PDB entry 1HHG | X-ray diffraction, 2.60 A resolution | chains A and B of the 3 polymer chains in the assembly

== Chain A ==
Molecule: Class I histocompatibility antigen (HLA-A*0201) (alpha chain)
Source organism: Homo sapiens
UniProtKB: P01892 (1A02_HUMAN); residues 1-275 here correspond to UniProt positions 25-299 (UniProt number = residue number + 24)
Amino-acid sequence (275 residues; row label = number of the first residue in the row):
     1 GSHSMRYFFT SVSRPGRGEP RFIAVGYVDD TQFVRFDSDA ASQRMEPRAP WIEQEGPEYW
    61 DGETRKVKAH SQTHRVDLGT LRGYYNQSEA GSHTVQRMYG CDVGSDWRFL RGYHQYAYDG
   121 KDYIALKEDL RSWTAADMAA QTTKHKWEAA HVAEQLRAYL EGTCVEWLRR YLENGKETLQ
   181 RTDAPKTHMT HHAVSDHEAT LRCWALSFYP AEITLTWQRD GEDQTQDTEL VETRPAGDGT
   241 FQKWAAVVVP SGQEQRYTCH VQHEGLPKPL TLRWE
Disulfides: Cys101-Cys164, Cys203-Cys259

== Chain B ==
Molecule: Beta 2-microglobulin
Source organism: Homo sapiens
UniProtKB: P61769 (B2MG_HUMAN); residues 1-99 here correspond to UniProt positions 21-119 (UniProt number = residue number + 20)
Amino-acid sequence (100 residues; numbered 0 to 99; the number before each row is that of its first residue; numbering starts at 0):
     0 MIQRTPKIQV YSRHPAENGK SNFLNCYVSG FHPSDIEVDL LKNGERIEKV EHSDLSFSKD
    60 WSFYLLYYTE FTPTEKDEYA CRVNHVTLSQ PKIVKWDRDM
Swiss-Prot annotation at these positions:
  - modified residue: Gln2 (Pyrrolidone carboxylic acid)
  - glycosylation: Ile1 (N-linked (Glc) (glycation) isoleucine), Lys19 (N-linked (Glc) (glycation) lysine), Lys41 (N-linked (Glc) (glycation) lysine), Lys48 (N-linked (Glc) (glycation) lysine), Lys58 (N-linked (Glc) (glycation) lysine), Lys91 (N-linked (Glc) (glycation) lysine), Lys94 (N-linked (Glc) (glycation) lysine)
Disulfides: Cys25-Cys80

== How chain A and chain B interact ==
Pairs across the interface (56):
  Phe8(A) with Ser55(B); Phe56(B), hydrophobic
  Phe9(A) with Phe56(B)
  Thr10(A) with Phe56(B); Phe62(B)
  Val12(A) with Ser33(B)
  Ile23(A) with Leu54(B)
  Val25(A) with Asp53(B); Leu54(B); Ser55(B)
  Tyr27(A) with Ser55(B); Tyr63(B), hydrogen bond
  Gln32(A) with Asp53(B), hydrogen bond
  Arg35(A) with Asp53(B), salt bridge
  Arg48(A) with Asp53(B), salt bridge
  Thr94(A) with Ser33(B); Phe62(B)
  Gln96(A) with His31(B), hydrogen bond; Phe56(B); Trp60(B), hydrogen bond (side chain-backbone); Phe62(B)
  Arg97(A) with Phe56(B)
  Gln115(A) with Trp60(B)
  Tyr116(A) with Trp60(B)
  Ala117(A) with Trp60(B)
  Asp119(A) with Ile1(B)
  Gly120(A) with Ile1(B); Arg3(B), hydrogen bond (backbone-side chain); His31(B)
  Lys121(A) with Ile1(B)
  Asp122(A) with Trp60(B), hydrogen bond
  His192(A) with Asp98(B), salt bridge
  Arg202(A) with Asp98(B), hydrogen bond (side chain-backbone); Met99(B)
  Trp204(A) with Asp98(B); Met99(B)
  Leu206(A) with Pro14(B), hydrophobic
  Val231(A) with Gln8(B)
  Glu232(A) with Lys6(B), salt bridge; Gln8(B); Ser28(B), hydrogen bond
  Arg234(A) with Gln8(B); Tyr10(B); Met99(B), hydrogen bond (side chain-backbone)
  Pro235(A) with Tyr10(B), hydrogen bond (backbone-side chain); Asn24(B); Tyr26(B); Leu65(B), hydrophobic
  Ala236(A) with Arg12(B), hydrogen bond (backbone-side chain); Asn24(B), hydrogen bond (backbone-side chain)
  Gly237(A) with Arg12(B), hydrogen bond (backbone-side chain)
  Asp238(A) with Arg12(B)
  Gln242(A) with Tyr10(B); Ser11(B), hydrogen bond (side chain-backbone); Arg12(B), hydrogen bond (side chain-backbone)
  Trp244(A) with Met99(B), hydrogen bond (side chain-backbone)
Interface residues without a listed pair, chain A (36 interface residues in all): Met98, Glu229, Thr233
Interface residues without a listed pair, chain B (24 interface residues in all): His13

== Overview ==
36 residues of chain A and 24 residues of chain B are in contact; the contacts include 16 hydrogen bonds and 4
salt bridges. Among the polar pairs are Arg35(A)-Asp53(B), Arg48(A)-Asp53(B) and His192(A)-Asp98(B).
Here chain A is Class I histocompatibility antigen (HLA-A*0201) (alpha chain) and chain B is Beta
2-microglobulin, both from Homo sapiens. Entry 1HHG (The antigenic identity of peptide(slash)mhc complexes: A
comparison of the conformation of five peptides presented by ...) was determined by X-ray diffraction (same
publication as 1HHH, 1HHI, 1HHJ and 1HHK).
